8ESQ - chains 1 and N of the 58 polymer chains in the assembly; structure by electron microscopy, 2.80 A resolution.

# Chain 1
Molecule: 3497-nt RNA strand
From: Schizosaccharomyces pombe
Sequence (3497 nucleotides; numbered 1 to 3497; the number before each row is that of its first residue):
     1 AUUUGACCUC AAAUCAGGUA GGACUACGCG CUGAACUUAA GCAUAUCAAU AAGCGCAGGA
    61 AAAGAAAAUA ACCAUGAUUC CCUCAGUAAC GGCGAGUGAA GCGGGAAAAG CUCAAAUUUG
   121 AAAUCUGGCA ACAUUUCUUU UGUUGUCCGA GUUGUAAUUU CAAGAAGCUG CUUUGAGUGU
   181 AGACGAUCGG UCUAAGUUCC UUGGAACAGG ACGUCAGAGA GGGUGAGAAC CCCGUCUUUG
   241 GUCGAUUGGA UAUGCCAUAU AAAGCGCUUU CGAAGAGUCG AGUUGUUUGG GAAUGCAGCU
   301 CUAAAUGGGU GGUAAAUUUC AUCUAAAGCU AAAUAUUGGC GAGAGACCGA UAGCGAACAA
   361 GUAGAGUGAU CGAAAGAUGA AAAGAACUUU GAAAAGAGAG UUAAAUAGUA CGUGAAAUUG
   421 CUGAAAGGGA AGCAUUGGAA AUCAGUCUUA CCUGGGUGAG AUCAGUAGUC UCUUCGCGAG
   481 ACUAUGCACU CUGAACCUGU GGUAGGUCAG CAUCAGUUUU CGGGGGCGGA AAAAGAAUAA
   541 GGGAAGGUGG CUUUCCGGGU UCUGCCUGGG GAGUGUUUAU AGCCCUUGUU GUAAUACGUC
   601 CACUGGGGAC UGAGGACUGC GGCUUCGUGC CAAGGAUGCU GACAUAAUGG UUUUCAAUGG
   661 CCCGUCUUGA AACACGGACC AAGGAGUCUA GCAUCUAUGC GAGUGUUUGG GUGAUGAAAA
   721 CCCAUCCGCG AAAUGAAAGU GAAUGCAGGU GGGAACGCCC UUGUGGCGUG CACCAUCGAC
   781 CGACCCGGAA GUUUGUCAAU GGAAGGGUUU GAGUAAGAGC AUAGCUGUUG GGACCCGAAA
   841 GAUGGUGAAC UAUGCCUGAA UAGGGUGAAG CCAGAGGAAA CUCUGGUGGA GGCUCGUAGA
   901 GAUUCUGACG UGCAAAUCGA UCUUCAAAUU UGGGUAUAGG GGCGAAAGAC UAAUCGAACC
   961 AUCUAGUAGC UGGUUCCUGC CGAAGUUUCC CUCAGGAUAG CAGAAACUCA GAUCAGUUUU
  1021 AUGAGGUAAA GCGAAUGAUU AGAGGUCUUG GGGAAGGAAU UUCCUCAACC UAUUCUCAAA
  1081 CUUUAAAUAU GUAAGACGCC CUUGUCGCUU AAUUGGACGU GGGCCAUCGA AUGAGAGUUU
  1141 CUAGUGGGCC AUUUUUGGUA AGCAGAACUG GCGAUGCGGG AUGAACCGAA CGUGAGGUUA
  1201 AGGUGCCGGA AUGUACGCUC AUCAGACACC AGAAAAGGUG UUAGUUCAUC UAGACAGCAG
  1261 GACGGUGGCC AUGGAAGUCG GAAUCCGCUA AGGAGUGUGU AACAACUCAC CUGCCGAAUG
  1321 AACUAGCCCU GAAAAUGGAU GGCGCUUAAG CGUACUACCC AUACCUCACC GUCUGGGUUA
  1381 GCUUUGAGAA GCUCAGACGA GUAGGCAGGC GUGGAGGUUU GUGACGAAGC CUUGGGCGUG
  1441 AGCCUGGGUC GAACAGCCUC UAGUGCAGAU CUUGGUGGAA GUAGCAAAUA UUCAAAUGAG
  1501 AACUUUGAAG ACUGAAGUGG GGAAAGGUUC CAUGUGAACA GCAGUUGGAC AUGGGUUAGU
  1561 CGAUCCUAAG AGAUAGGGAA GCUCCGUAUG AAAGUUGCAC GAUUUUUCGU GCCUCCUAUC
  1621 GAAAGGGAAU CCGGUUAAUA UUCCGGAACC AGAAGGUGGA AUCAACACGG CAACGUAAAU
  1681 GAAGUUGGAG ACGUCGGCGG GAGCCCUGGG AAGAGUUCUC UUUUCUUUUU AACAAACCAU
  1741 UGAACCACCC UGAAAUCGGU UUAUCCGGAG CUAGGGUAUG GUGUUUGGAA GAGUUCAGCG
  1801 CCUCAUGCUG AAUCCGGUGC GCUCUCGACG GCCCUUGAAA AUCCAACGGA AGAAUGGACC
  1861 UUCGGGUCCU UGUUUUCACA UCUGGUCGUA CUCAUAACCG CAGCAGGUCU CCAAGGUGAA
  1921 CAGCCUCUAG UUGAUAGAAC AAUGUAGAUA AGGGAAGUCG GCAAAAUGGA UCCGUAACUU
  1981 CGGGAUAAGG AUUGGCUCUA AGGGUUGGGU ACGUUGGGCC UUGGAACCUG AACGGUUGCU
  2041 GGACUGAGCG UGGACCGAUG UCUUUUCUCG CCUUUCGGGG UGAGAAGGGA UGUUGGACCU
  2101 GCUUGGACCU UGGCGGCCGG GAAGUCCUUG GUCGGGCUUU UCUCCUUCUC GGGGAUUAUG
  2161 CUCUUACUGG CGUACGUUUA ACAACCAACU UAGAACUGGU ACGGACAAGG GGAAUCUGAC
  2221 UGUCUAAUUA AAACAUAGCA UUGCGAUGGC CAGAAAGUGG UGUUGACGCA AUGUGAUUUC
  2281 UGCCCAGUGC UCUGAAUGUC AAAGUGAAGA AAUUCAACCA AGCGCGGGUA AACGGCGGGA
  2341 GUAACUAUGA CUCUCUUAAG GUAGCCAAAU GCCUCGUCAU CUAACUAGUG ACGCGCAUGA
  2401 AUGGAUUAAC GAGAUUCCCA CUGUCCCUAU CUACUAUCUA GCGAAACCAC AGCCUGGGGA
  2461 ACGGGCCAGG CAAAAUCAGC GGGGAAAGAA GACCCUGUUG AGCUUGACUC UAGUUUGACA
  2521 UUGUGAAGAG ACAUAGAGGG UGUAGGAUAA GUGGGAGUAU GUUUCGGCAU ACGCCGGUGA
  2581 AAUACCACUA CCUUUAUCGU UUCUUUACUU AAUCAAUGAA GCGGAAUUGG GAUUUAUUUC
  2641 CCAUAUUCUA GCGUUAAAGU UUCUUCGCGA ACUGAUCCGC GUUGAUGACA UUGUCAGGUG
  2701 GGGAGUUUGG CUGGGGCGGC ACAUCUGUUA AAAGAUAACG CAGGUGUCCU AAGGGGGACU
  2761 CAUCGAGAAC AGAAAUCUCG AGUAGAAUAA AAGGGUAAAA GUCCCCUUGA UUUUGAUUUU
  2821 CAGUGUGAAU ACAAACCAUG AAAGUGUGGC CUAUCGAUCC UUUGUUCCCU CGAAAUUUGA
  2881 GGACAGAGGU GCCAGAAAAG UUACCACAGG GAUAACUGGC UUGUGGCAGC CAAGCGUUCA
  2941 UAGCGACGUU GCUUUUUGAU UCUUCGAUGU CGGCUCUUCC UAUCAUACCG AAGCAGAAUU
  3001 CGGUAAGCGU UGGAUUGUUC ACCCACUAAU AGGGAACGUG AGCUGGGUUU AGACCGUCGU
  3061 GAGACAGGUU AGUUUUACCC UACUGAUGAA GUGUCGUCGC AAUGGUAAUU CAACUUAGUA
  3121 CGAGAGGAAC CGUUGAUUCA GAUCAUUGGU AUUUGCGGCU GCCUGACAAG GCAAUGCCGC
  3181 GGAGCUAUCA UCUGCCGGAU AACGGCUGAA CGCCUCUAAG CCAGAAUCCG UGCCAGAAAG
  3241 CGACGAUUUU UUGGUCCGCA UGAUUUAUAU GUAUAAAAAU AGAGGUAGGA CUUGUUCCUA
  3301 CUCUCCUGUA UCGUAGAAGA UGGGCGAUGG UUGAUGAAAC GGAAGUGUUU UAUUGACUUG
  3361 UCCAUGAAAU UCCAUUGAAA UCUUGUGCGG AAUCGAAUCC AUUGCAUACG ACUUUAAUGU
  3421 GGAACGGGGU AUUGUAAGCA GUAGAGUAGC CUUGUUGUUA CGAUCUGCUG AGAUUAAGCC
  3481 UUUGUUCCCA AGAUUUG
Not modelled in the structure: 1-2, 37-47, 92-95, 288-293, 313-318, 446-505, 552-573, 625-627, 736-738, 783-812, 897-928, 991-994, 1026-1087, 1095-1129, 1228-1231, 1486-1489, 1595-1596, 1615-1617, 1740-1745, 1801-1804, 1853-1869, 1894-1908, 1918-1922, 1968-2209, 2215-2414, 2483-2492, 2522-2690, 2708-2896, 2914-2919, 2936-2942, 2954-2969, 3015-3021, 3047-3051, 3066, 3074-3078, 3249-3268, 3290-3297, 3376-3394, 3442-3464
Sequence notes: conflict C1746 (U7796 in 157310483)

# Chain N
Protein: 60S ribosomal protein L15-A
From: Schizosaccharomyces pombe
Reference sequence: O74895 (RL15A_SCHPO); residue numbers follow UniProt; this construct covers 1-201
Sequence (201 residues; row label = number of the first residue in the row):
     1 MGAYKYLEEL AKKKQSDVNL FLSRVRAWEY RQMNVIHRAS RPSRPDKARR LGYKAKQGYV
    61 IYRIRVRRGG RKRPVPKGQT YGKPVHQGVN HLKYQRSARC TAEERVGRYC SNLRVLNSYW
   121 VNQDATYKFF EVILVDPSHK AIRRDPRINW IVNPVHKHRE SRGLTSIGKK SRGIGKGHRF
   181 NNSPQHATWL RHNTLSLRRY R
Not modelled in the structure: 1, 70-95, 181-188

# Chain 1 / chain N interface
Residue-residue contacts (169):
  U9(1) - Ser40(N)  hydrogen bond to the phosphate
  U9(1) - Arg41(N)  salt bridge to the phosphate
  C10(1) - Arg38(N)  phosphate contact
  G18(1) - Asn112(N)  base contact
  G18(1) - Ser138(N)  sugar contact
  U19(1) - Asn112(N)  sugar contact
  U19(1) - Ser138(N)  sugar contact
  A20(1) - Ser111(N)  hydrogen bond to the sugar
  G28(1) - Arg162(N)  base contact
  C29(1) - Arg162(N)  hydrogen bond to the sugar
  C29(1) - Arg172(N)  hydrogen bond to the phosphate
  G30(1) - Ser161(N)  sugar contact
  G30(1) - Arg162(N)  sugar contact
  G30(1) - Arg172(N)  salt bridge to the phosphate
  C31(1) - Arg96(N)  sugar contact
  A49(1) - Trp189(N)  hydrogen bond to the phosphate
  U50(1) - Trp189(N)  sugar contact
  G55(1) - Ser161(N)  hydrogen bond to the sugar
  G55(1) - Arg162(N)  base contact
  C56(1) - Lys157(N)  hydrogen bond to the sugar
  C56(1) - His158(N)  hydrogen bond to the phosphate
  C56(1) - Ser161(N)  hydrogen bond to the sugar
  C56(1) - Arg162(N)  hydrogen bond to the sugar
  A57(1) - Pro154(N)  phosphate contact
  A57(1) - Val155(N)  sugar contact
  A57(1) - Lys157(N)  phosphate contact
  A57(1) - His158(N)  salt bridge to the phosphate
  A57(1) - Arg162(N)  sugar contact
  G58(1) - Pro154(N)  sugar contact
  G58(1) - Val155(N)  sugar contact
  G58(1) - Lys157(N)  salt bridge to the phosphate
  A61(1) - Val155(N)  sugar contact
  A61(1) - Arg162(N)  phosphate contact
  A62(1) - Val155(N)  phosphate contact
  A62(1) - Arg162(N)  salt bridge to the phosphate
  A62(1) - Leu164(N)  phosphate contact
  A62(1) - Arg172(N)  hydrogen bond to the phosphate
  A63(1) - Leu164(N)  phosphate contact
  A63(1) - Lys169(N)  salt bridge to the phosphate
  A63(1) - Arg172(N)  salt bridge to the phosphate
  A63(1) - Ile174(N)  phosphate contact
  G64(1) - Lys169(N)  salt bridge to the phosphate
  G64(1) - Ile174(N)  phosphate contact
  G64(1) - Lys176(N)  phosphate contact
  A65(1) - Lys176(N)  phosphate contact
  A66(1) - Lys176(N)  base contact
  A68(1) - Lys176(N)  sugar contact
  A68(1) - Gly177(N)  phosphate contact
  A68(1) - His178(N)  phosphate contact
  U69(1) - Gly177(N)  phosphate contact
  U69(1) - His178(N)  salt bridge to the phosphate
  A77(1) - Lys176(N)  hydrogen bond to the sugar
  U78(1) - Lys176(N)  sugar contact
  C80(1) - Arg191(N)  salt bridge to the phosphate
  C81(1) - Arg191(N)  salt bridge to the phosphate
  C82(1) - Ser196(N)  hydrogen bond to the phosphate
  C82(1) - Arg198(N)  sugar contact
  G86(1) - His192(N)  base contact
  G98(1) - His192(N)  salt bridge to the phosphate
  A99(1) - His192(N)  salt bridge to the phosphate
  U112(1) - Arg147(N)  phosphate contact
  C113(1) - Arg147(N)  salt bridge to the phosphate
  A114(1) - Arg49(N)  hydrogen bond to the phosphate
  A114(1) - Arg50(N)  sugar contact
  A114(1) - Lys54(N)  salt bridge to the phosphate
  A115(1) - Tyr4(N)  phosphate contact
  A115(1) - Lys5(N)  sugar contact
  A115(1) - Arg49(N)  salt bridge to the phosphate
  A116(1) - Gly2(N)  phosphate contact
  A116(1) - Lys5(N)  phosphate contact
  U117(1) - Gly2(N)  hydrogen bond to the phosphate
  C125(1) - Ala141(N)  sugar contact
  U126(1) - Gln57(N)  sugar contact
  U126(1) - His139(N)  sugar contact
  U126(1) - Lys140(N)  phosphate contact
  U126(1) - Ala141(N)  sugar contact
  U126(1) - Arg144(N)  salt bridge to the phosphate
  G127(1) - Lys140(N)  salt bridge to the phosphate
  G127(1) - Arg144(N)  salt bridge to the phosphate
  G149(1) - Gln57(N)  base contact
  A150(1) - Gln57(N)  hydrogen bond to the sugar
  G151(1) - Ala55(N)  sugar contact
  U153(1) - Arg41(N)  hydrogen bond to the sugar
  G154(1) - Tyr4(N)  hydrogen bond to the phosphate
  G154(1) - Arg49(N)  hydrogen bond to the sugar
  G154(1) - Ala55(N)  sugar contact
  U155(1) - Arg49(N)  salt bridge to the phosphate
  U155(1) - Lys54(N)  salt bridge to the phosphate
  U155(1) - Ala55(N)  hydrogen bond to the phosphate
  U155(1) - Lys56(N)  phosphate contact
  A156(1) - Lys54(N)  salt bridge to the phosphate
  A156(1) - Lys56(N)  salt bridge to the phosphate
  A157(1) - Arg147(N)  salt bridge to the phosphate
  A273(1) - Lys5(N)  phosphate contact
  A274(1) - Lys5(N)  salt bridge to the phosphate
  G275(1) - Glu8(N)  sugar contact
  G275(1) - Lys47(N)  phosphate contact
  G275(1) - Arg50(N)  hydrogen bond to the base
  A276(1) - Glu8(N)  phosphate contact
  A276(1) - Ala11(N)  sugar contact
  A276(1) - Lys12(N)  salt bridge to the phosphate
  A276(1) - Lys14(N)  hydrogen bond to the sugar
  A276(1) - Lys47(N)  salt bridge to the phosphate
  A276(1) - Arg50(N)  salt bridge to the phosphate
  G277(1) - Lys14(N)  salt bridge to the phosphate
  G277(1) - Gln15(N)  base contact
  G277(1) - Arg44(N)  salt bridge to the phosphate
  G277(1) - Lys47(N)  salt bridge to the phosphate
  G277(1) - Trp120(N)  sugar contact
  G277(1) - Gln123(N)  base contact
  G277(1) - Lys128(N)  sugar contact
  U278(1) - Lys170(N)  hydrogen bond to the phosphate
  C279(1) - Lys170(N)  salt bridge to the phosphate
  U294(1) - Arg179(N)  sugar contact
  G295(1) - Gly173(N)  sugar contact
  G295(1) - Arg179(N)  sugar contact
  G295(1) - Phe180(N)  phosphate contact
  C296(1) - Lys170(N)  sugar contact
  C296(1) - Ser171(N)  hydrogen bond to the sugar
  C296(1) - Phe180(N)  phosphate contact
  A297(1) - Arg96(N)  phosphate contact
  A297(1) - Ser97(N)  phosphate contact
  A297(1) - Ser171(N)  hydrogen bond to the phosphate
  G298(1) - Gly69(N)  sugar contact
  G298(1) - Arg96(N)  sugar contact
  G298(1) - Ser97(N)  hydrogen bond to the phosphate
  G298(1) - Ala98(N)  hydrogen bond to the phosphate
  C299(1) - Arg68(N)  salt bridge to the phosphate
  C299(1) - Gly69(N)  sugar contact
  U300(1) - Arg68(N)  salt bridge to the phosphate
  U302(1) - Gln15(N)  hydrogen bond to the phosphate
  G309(1) - Arg179(N)  sugar contact
  U310(1) - His178(N)  hydrogen bond to the phosphate
  G311(1) - His178(N)  phosphate contact
  A327(1) - Lys47(N)  salt bridge to the phosphate
  A327(1) - Arg50(N)  sugar contact
  A327(1) - Leu51(N)  hydrogen bond to the sugar
  A327(1) - Arg99(N)  salt bridge to the phosphate
  A327(1) - Asn117(N)  hydrogen bond to the sugar
  A327(1) - Ser166(N)  hydrogen bond to the phosphate
  G328(1) - Trp150(N)  sugar contact
  G328(1) - Arg159(N)  phosphate contact
  G328(1) - Thr165(N)  phosphate contact
  G328(1) - Ser166(N)  hydrogen bond to the phosphate
  C329(1) - Trp150(N)  sugar contact
  C329(1) - His156(N)  phosphate contact
  C329(1) - Arg159(N)  salt bridge to the phosphate
  U330(1) - His156(N)  salt bridge to the phosphate
  U689(1) - Arg201(N)  hydrogen bond to the phosphate
  A690(1) - Leu197(N)  sugar contact
  A690(1) - Arg201(N)  salt bridge to the phosphate
  U707(1) - Tyr200(N)  stacking on the base
  U708(1) - Arg198(N)  salt bridge to the phosphate
  A718(1) - Arg199(N)  phosphate contact
  A719(1) - Arg199(N)  salt bridge to the phosphate
  A720(1) - Tyr200(N)  phosphate contact
  G1576(1) - Asn34(N)  sugar contact
  G1577(1) - Met33(N)  phosphate contact
  G1577(1) - Asn34(N)  phosphate contact
  G1577(1) - Val35(N)  hydrogen bond to the phosphate
  G1577(1) - Arg65(N)  salt bridge to the phosphate
  G1578(1) - Val35(N)  phosphate contact
  G1578(1) - Arg67(N)  salt bridge to the phosphate
  G1578(1) - Tyr127(N)  hydrogen bond to the phosphate
  A1579(1) - Arg67(N)  phosphate contact
  A1579(1) - Arg105(N)  hydrogen bond to the base
  A1580(1) - Arg96(N)  sugar contact
  G1581(1) - Arg105(N)  salt bridge to the phosphate
  G1581(1) - Arg108(N)  salt bridge to the phosphate
Also at the interface, not in a pair above, chain 1 (90 interface residues in all): C8, U32, A67, U83, A304, A326, A823
Also at the interface, not in a pair above, chain N (90 interface residues in all): Lys13, Pro45, Asp46, Tyr53, Thr101, Glu104, Asp145, Gly163, Gly175, Leu190, Asn193, Leu195

# Overview
The chain 1/chain N interface involves 90 residues from each chain, with 37 hydrogen bonds, 45 salt bridges
and 1 aromatic stacking contact. Polar pairs include G275(1)-Arg50(N), A1579(1)-Arg105(N) and
A20(1)-Ser111(N).
Chain 1 is a 3497-nt RNA strand and chain N is 60S ribosomal protein L15-A, both from Schizosaccharomyces
pombe; the structure, Ytm1 associated nascent 60S ribosome State 2, was determined by electron microscopy,
deposited together with 8ESR, 8ETC, 8ETG, 8ETH, 8ETI, 8ETJ and 3 further entries.
